Entry 8YAS (electron microscopy, 3.97 A resolution); this record covers chains Y and E of the 3 polymer chains in the assembly.

== Chain Y ==
Protein: Protein translocase subunit SecY
Source organism: Geobacillus thermodenitrificans NG80-2
UniProtKB: A4IJK8 (A4IJK8_GEOTN); residue numbers follow UniProt; this construct covers 1-430
Chain sequence (430 residues; row label = number of the first residue in the row):
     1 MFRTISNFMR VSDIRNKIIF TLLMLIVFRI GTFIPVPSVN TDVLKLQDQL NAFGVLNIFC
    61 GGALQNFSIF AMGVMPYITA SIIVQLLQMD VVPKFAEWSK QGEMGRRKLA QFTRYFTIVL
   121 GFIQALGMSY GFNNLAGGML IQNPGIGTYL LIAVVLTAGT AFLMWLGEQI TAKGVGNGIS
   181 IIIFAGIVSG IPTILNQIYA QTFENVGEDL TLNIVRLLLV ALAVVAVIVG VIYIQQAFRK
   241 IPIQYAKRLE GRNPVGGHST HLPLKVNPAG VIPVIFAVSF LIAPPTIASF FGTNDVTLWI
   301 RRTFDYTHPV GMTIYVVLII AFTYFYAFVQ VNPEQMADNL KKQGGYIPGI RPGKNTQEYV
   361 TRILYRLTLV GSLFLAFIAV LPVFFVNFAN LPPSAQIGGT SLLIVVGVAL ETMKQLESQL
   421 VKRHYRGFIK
Not modelled in the structure: 1, 203-211
Construct notes: engineered mutation Cys-60 (Gly in A4IJK8), Thr-202 (Gln in A4IJK8), Thr-211 (Phe in A4IJK8), Asn-213 (Arg in A4IJK8)

== Chain E ==
Protein: Protein translocase subunit SecE
Source organism: Geobacillus thermodenitrificans NG80-2
UniProtKB: A4IJH4 (A4IJH4_GEOTN); numbering as in UniProt (aligned over 1-60)
Chain sequence (70 residues; each row starts with the number of its first residue):
     1 MQRVTNFFKE VVRELKKVSW PNRKELVNYT AVVLATVAFF TVFFAVIDLG ISQLIRLVFE
    61 GGHHHHHHHH
Not modelled in the structure: 1, 60-70
Construct notes: expression tag (61-70)

== Chain Y / chain E interface ==
Pairs across the interface (50; chain Y residue first):
  Leu-25(Y) / Phe-40(E)  hydrophobic
  Ile-26(Y) / Phe-43(E)  hydrophobic
  Arg-29(Y) / Phe-44(E)
  Arg-29(Y) / Ile-47(E)
  Arg-29(Y) / Asp-48(E)  salt bridge
  Ile-30(Y) / Ile-51(E)  hydrophobic
  Phe-33(Y) / Ile-51(E)  hydrophobic
  Phe-53(Y) / Asp-48(E)
  Phe-53(Y) / Ser-52(E)
  Phe-184(Y) / Phe-40(E)  hydrophobic
  Ala-185(Y) / Phe-44(E)
  Val-188(Y) / Phe-40(E)  hydrophobic
  Val-188(Y) / Phe-44(E)  hydrophobic
  Ser-189(Y) / Phe-44(E)
  Ile-191(Y) / Thr-41(E)
  Pro-192(Y) / Thr-41(E)
  Pro-192(Y) / Ala-45(E)  hydrophobic
  Val-225(Y) / Leu-34(E)  hydrophobic
  Ile-228(Y) / Val-33(E)  hydrophobic
  Ile-228(Y) / Leu-34(E)  hydrophobic
  Val-229(Y) / Leu-26(E)  hydrophobic
  Val-229(Y) / Thr-30(E)
  Ile-232(Y) / Tyr-29(E)  hydrophobic
  Ile-232(Y) / Thr-30(E)
  Ile-232(Y) / Val-33(E)  hydrophobic
  Tyr-233(Y) / Trp-20(E)
  Tyr-233(Y) / Pro-21(E)
  Tyr-233(Y) / Leu-26(E)  hydrophobic
  Ile-234(Y) / Trp-20(E)  hydrophobic
  Gln-236(Y) / Tyr-29(E)
  Ala-237(Y) / Val-18(E)  hydrophobic
  Ala-237(Y) / Ser-19(E)
  Ala-237(Y) / Trp-20(E)  hydrophobic
  Phe-238(Y) / Val-18(E)
  Phe-238(Y) / Ser-19(E)  hydrogen bond (backbone-side chain)
  Arg-239(Y) / Glu-14(E)  salt bridge
  Val-266(Y) / Val-18(E)  hydrophobic
  Ile-363(Y) / Glu-14(E)
  Arg-366(Y) / Glu-14(E)  salt bridge
  Leu-367(Y) / Val-18(E)  hydrophobic
  Leu-369(Y) / Phe-7(E)  hydrophobic
  Leu-369(Y) / Phe-8(E)  hydrophobic
  Leu-369(Y) / Val-11(E)  hydrophobic
  Val-370(Y) / Leu-15(E)  hydrophobic
  Val-405(Y) / Val-37(E)  hydrophobic
  Leu-410(Y) / Tyr-29(E)  hydrophobic
  Leu-410(Y) / Val-33(E)  hydrophobic
  Met-413(Y) / Tyr-29(E)  hydrophobic
  Met-413(Y) / Val-32(E)  hydrophobic
  Lys-414(Y) / Tyr-29(E)
Also at the interface, not in a pair above, chain Y (37 interface residues in all): Leu-22, Leu-195, Lys-240, Val-406, Ala-409
Also at the interface, not in a pair above, chain E (30 interface residues in all): Glu-10, Lys-17, Thr-36, Phe-39, Leu-49

== In short ==
37 residues of chain Y face 30 of chain E across their interface, with 1 hydrogen bond and 3 salt bridges.
Polar contacts include Arg-29(Y)/Asp-48(E), Arg-239(Y)/Glu-14(E) and Arg-366(Y)/Glu-14(E).
Here chain Y is Protein translocase subunit SecY and chain E is Protein translocase subunit SecE, both from
Geobacillus thermodenitrificans NG80-2. Entry 8YAS (Structure of the SecA-SecY complex with the substrate
HmBRI-7TM) was determined by electron microscopy, deposited together with 8Y9Y, 8Y9Z, 8YA0, 8YA2 and 8YA3.
